Entry 7IAA (X-ray diffraction, 1.95 A resolution); this record covers chains A and B.

Chain A:
Protein: Serine protease subunit NS2B
From: Zika virus
UniProtKB: Q32ZE1 (POLG_ZIKV); residues 46-89 here correspond to UniProt positions 1414-1457 (UniProt number = residue number + 1368)
Chain sequence (46 residues; numbered 44 to 89; the number before each row is that of its first residue):
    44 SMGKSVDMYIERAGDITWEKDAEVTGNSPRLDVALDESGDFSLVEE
Not modelled in the structure: 44-49, 89
Differences from the reference sequence: expression tag (44-45)
Small-molecule neighbours: A1B8T ((2R)-2-(6-chloro-1H-indazol-4-yl)-2-[(2,3-dihydro-1H-isoindol-5-yl)amino]-N-(oxan-4-yl)acetamide): Ser-81, Gly-82, Asp-83, Phe-84

Chain B:
Protein: Serine protease NS3
From: Zika virus
Notes: EC 3.4.21.91, 3.6.1.15, 3.6.4.13
UniProtKB: Q32ZE1 (POLG_ZIKV); residues 11-177 here correspond to UniProt positions 1509-1675 (UniProt number = residue number + 1498)
Chain sequence (168 residues; numbered 10 to 177; the number before each row is that of its first residue):
    10 MKEVKKGETTDGVYRVMTRRLLGSTQVGVGVMQEGVFHTMWHVTKGAALR
    60 SGEGRLDPYWGDVKQDLVSYCGPWKLDAAWDGLSEVQLLAVPPGERAKNI
   110 QTLPGIFKTKDGDIGAVALDYPAGTSGSPILDKCGRVIGLYGNGVVIKNG
   160 SYVSAITQGKREEETPVE
Not modelled in the structure: 10-15, 172-177
Differences from the reference sequence: initiating methionine (10); conflict Lys-107 (Arg1605 in Q32ZE1)
Small-molecule neighbours: A1B8T ((2R)-2-(6-chloro-1H-indazol-4-yl)-2-[(2,3-dihydro-1H-isoindol-5-yl)amino]-N-(oxan-4-yl)acetamide): His-51, Asp-75, Tyr-130, Pro-131, Ala-132, Thr-134, Ser-135, Tyr-150, Gly-151, Asn-152, Gly-153, Val-154, Val-155, Tyr-161
UniProt features mapped onto this chain:
  - active site (Charge relay system): His-51, Asp-75, Ser-135

Chain A / chain B interface:
Contacting residue pairs - 97 pairs, chain A then chain B:
  Asp-50(A) / Thr-27(B)
  Asp-50(A) / Arg-28(B)
  Met-51(A) / Met-26(B)
  Met-51(A) / Val-36(B)  hydrophobic
  Met-51(A) / Val-52(B)
  Met-51(A) / Thr-53(B)
  Met-51(A) / Leu-58(B)
  Met-51(A) / Arg-59(B)  hydrogen bond (backbone-backbone)
  Tyr-52(A) / Arg-24(B)
  Tyr-52(A) / Val-25(B)
  Tyr-52(A) / Met-26(B)  hydrogen bond (backbone-backbone)
  Tyr-52(A) / Arg-28(B)
  Tyr-52(A) / Ser-33(B)
  Tyr-52(A) / Arg-59(B)
  Ile-53(A) / Tyr-23(B)  hydrophobic
  Ile-53(A) / Arg-24(B)
  Ile-53(A) / Met-41(B)  hydrophobic
  Ile-53(A) / Phe-46(B)  hydrophobic
  Ile-53(A) / Arg-59(B)  hydrogen bond (backbone-backbone)
  Ile-53(A) / Ser-60(B)
  Ile-53(A) / Leu-65(B)  hydrophobic
  Glu-54(A) / Tyr-23(B)
  Glu-54(A) / Arg-24(B)  hydrogen bond (backbone-backbone)
  Arg-55(A) / Glu-17(B)
  Arg-55(A) / Thr-19(B)
  Arg-55(A) / Asp-20(B)  hydrogen bond (side chain-backbone)
  Arg-55(A) / Gly-21(B)
  Arg-55(A) / Val-22(B)
  Arg-55(A) / Tyr-23(B)
  Ala-56(A) / Val-22(B)  hydrogen bond (backbone-backbone)
  Ala-56(A) / Val-100(B)  hydrophobic
  Ala-56(A) / Ala-106(B)
  Gly-57(A) / Gly-21(B)
  Gly-57(A) / Val-22(B)  hydrogen bond (backbone-backbone)
  Asp-58(A) / Leu-98(B)
  Ile-59(A) / Gly-21(B)
  Ile-59(A) / Val-22(B)
  Ile-59(A) / Val-40(B)  hydrophobic
  Ile-59(A) / Leu-98(B)  hydrophobic
  Ile-59(A) / Leu-140(B)  hydrophobic
  Ile-59(A) / Gly-144(B)
  Thr-60(A) / Asn-108(B)  hydrogen bond (backbone-side chain)
  Thr-60(A) / Leu-140(B)
  Trp-61(A) / Glu-94(B)
  Trp-61(A) / Val-95(B)
  Trp-61(A) / Gln-96(B)
  Trp-61(A) / Gln-110(B)
  Trp-61(A) / Leu-140(B)
  Trp-61(A) / Asp-141(B)
  Trp-61(A) / Lys-142(B)
  Glu-62(A) / Gln-96(B)  hydrogen bond (backbone-side chain)
  Glu-62(A) / Asn-108(B)
  Ala-65(A) / Gln-96(B)
  Ala-65(A) / Asn-108(B)
  Glu-66(A) / Asn-108(B)
  Glu-66(A) / Ile-109(B)
  Glu-66(A) / Gln-110(B)  hydrogen bond (backbone-backbone)
  Val-67(A) / Glu-94(B)
  Val-67(A) / Gln-110(B)
  Thr-68(A) / Ile-109(B)
  Thr-68(A) / Gln-110(B)  hydrogen bond (backbone-backbone)
  Thr-68(A) / Thr-111(B)  hydrogen bond (backbone-side chain)
  Thr-68(A) / Leu-128(B)
  Gly-69(A) / Thr-111(B)
  Gly-69(A) / Ala-127(B)
  Gly-69(A) / Leu-128(B)
  Asn-70(A) / Leu-112(B)
  Asn-70(A) / Ala-127(B)
  Ser-71(A) / Leu-112(B)  hydrogen bond (side chain-backbone)
  Ser-71(A) / Pro-113(B)
  Ser-71(A) / Gly-114(B)
  Pro-72(A) / Gly-114(B)
  Pro-72(A) / Ile-115(B)  hydrogen bond (backbone-backbone)
  Pro-72(A) / Ala-127(B)
  Arg-73(A) / Ile-115(B)
  Leu-74(A) / Ile-115(B)  hydrogen bond (backbone-backbone)
  Leu-74(A) / Phe-116(B)
  Leu-74(A) / Lys-117(B)  hydrogen bond (backbone-backbone)
  Leu-74(A) / Ile-156(B)  hydrophobic
  Asp-75(A) / Lys-117(B)
  Val-76(A) / Phe-116(B)  hydrophobic
  Val-76(A) / Lys-117(B)  hydrogen bond (backbone-backbone)
  Val-76(A) / Thr-118(B)
  Leu-78(A) / Lys-73(B)
  Asp-79(A) / Lys-73(B)
  Glu-80(A) / Lys-73(B)
  Ser-81(A) / Val-72(B)
  Gly-82(A) / Val-72(B)
  Gly-82(A) / Lys-73(B)
  Gly-82(A) / Asn-152(B)  hydrogen bond (backbone-side chain)
  Phe-84(A) / Phe-116(B)  hydrophobic
  Phe-84(A) / Asn-152(B)
  Phe-84(A) / Gly-153(B)
  Phe-84(A) / Ala-164(B)  hydrophobic
  Ser-85(A) / Val-154(B)
  Leu-86(A) / Val-154(B)
  Leu-86(A) / Lys-157(B)
Also at the interface, not in a pair above, chain B (60 interface residues in all): Ala-57, Lys-107, Ile-123, Pro-138, Val-146, Val-155, Val-162

Overview:
The interface between chain A and chain B involves 33 residues on one side and 60 on the other, with 18
hydrogen bonds. Among the polar pairs are Arg-55(A)/Asp-20(B), Thr-60(A)/Asn-108(B) and Glu-62(A)/Gln-96(B).
Compound A1B8T is bound between chain A and chain B.
Here chain A is Serine protease subunit NS2B and chain B is Serine protease NS3, both from Zika virus. Entry
7IAA (Group deposition of ZIKV NS2B-NS3 protease in complex with inhibitors from ASAP Discovery Consortium --
Crystal ...) was determined by X-ray diffraction.
